PDB entry 9UDG | electron microscopy, 3.18 A resolution | chains C and E of the 6 polymer chains in the assembly

[Chain C]
Molecule: Na(+)-translocating NADH-quinone reductase subunit C
Source organism: Vibrio cholerae O395
Notes: EC 7.2.1.1
Reference sequence: A5F5Y7 (NQRC_VIBC3); residues 1-257 here = UniProt positions 1-257
Chain sequence (257 residues; row label = number of the first residue in the row):
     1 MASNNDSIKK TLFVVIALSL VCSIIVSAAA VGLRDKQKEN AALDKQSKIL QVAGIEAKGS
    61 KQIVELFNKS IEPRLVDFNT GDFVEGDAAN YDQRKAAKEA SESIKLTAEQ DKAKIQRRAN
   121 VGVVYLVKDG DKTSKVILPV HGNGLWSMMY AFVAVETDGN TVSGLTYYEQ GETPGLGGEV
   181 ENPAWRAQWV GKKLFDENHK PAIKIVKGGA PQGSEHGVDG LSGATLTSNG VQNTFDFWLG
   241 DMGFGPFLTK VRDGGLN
Not modelled in the structure: 1-5, 257
Ligand contacts:
  - Ca2+ (CA): Gln-93, Ala-97, Arg-118, Ala-119, His-141, Trp-238
  - FMN (flavin mononucleotide): Leu-145, Trp-146, Glu-172, Thr-173, Leu-176, Gly-177, Lys-207, Gly-223, Ala-224, Thr-225, Leu-226, Thr-227

[Chain E]
Molecule: Na(+)-translocating NADH-quinone reductase subunit E
Source organism: Vibrio cholerae O395
Notes: EC 7.2.1.1
Reference sequence: A5F5Y5 (NQRE_VIBC3); numbering as in UniProt (aligned over 1-198)
Chain sequence (198 residues; row label = number of the first residue in the row):
     1 MEHYISLLVK SIFIENMALS FFLGMCTFLA VSKKVKTSFG LGIAVIVVLT ISVPVNNLVY
    61 NLVLKPDALV EGVDLSFLNF ITFIGVIAAL VQILEMILDR FFPPLYNALG IFLPLITVNC
   121 AIFGGVSFMV QRDYSFAESV VYGFGSGVGW MLAIVALAGI REKMKYSDVP PGLRGLGITF
   181 ITAGLMALGF MSFSGVQL
Ion coordination: 2Fe-2S cluster Fe: Cys-26, Cys-120 (shared with 2 residues of chain D)
Ligand contacts: 2Fe-2S cluster (FES): Gly-24, Met-25, Cys-26, Val-118, Cys-120

[Interface between chain C and chain E]
Residue-residue contacts (6; chain C residue first):
  Val-26(C) / Phe-77(E)  hydrophobic
  Ala-30(C) / Phe-77(E)  hydrophobic
  Arg-34(C) / Asp-74(E)  salt bridge
  Leu-145(C) / Gln-197(E)
  Trp-146(C) / Ser-194(E)
  Trp-146(C) / Gly-195(E)
Other interface residues (no listed pair), chain C (6 interface residues in all): Ser-27

[In short]
Chain C and chain E form an interface of 6 and 5 residues respectively; the contacts include 1 salt bridge.
The salt-bridged pair is Arg-34(C)/Asp-74(E). Chain C binds flavin mononucleotide and Ca2+. Bound to chain E:
2Fe-2S cluster.
Here chain C is Na(+)-translocating NADH-quinone reductase subunit C and chain E is Na(+)-translocating
NADH-quinone reductase subunit E, both from Vibrio cholerae O395. Entry 9UDG (Cryo-EM structure of
Na+-translocating NADH-ubiquinone oxidoreductase from Vibrio cholerae reduced by NADH, with bound aurachin
D-42) was determined by electron microscopy together with 9U5G, 9UD3, 9UD4, 9UD5, 9UD6, 9UD8 and 4 further
entries from the same study.
